Entry 8TW6 (electron microscopy, 3.10 A resolution); this record covers chains E and D of the 8 polymer chains in the assembly.

# Chain E
Protein: T-cell surface glycoprotein CD3 epsilon chain
From: Homo sapiens
UniProt: P07766 (CD3E_HUMAN); numbering as in UniProt (aligned over 1-207)
Chain sequence (207 residues; row label = number of the first residue in the row):
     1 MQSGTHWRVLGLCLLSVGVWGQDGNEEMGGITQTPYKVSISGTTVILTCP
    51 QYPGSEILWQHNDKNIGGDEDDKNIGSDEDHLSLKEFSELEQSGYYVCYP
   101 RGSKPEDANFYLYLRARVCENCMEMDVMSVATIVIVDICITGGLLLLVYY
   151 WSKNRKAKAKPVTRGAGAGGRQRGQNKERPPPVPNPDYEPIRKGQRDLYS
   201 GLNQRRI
Disordered / not traced: 1-35, 42-43, 69-70, 85-86, 144-207
Cystine bridges: Cys49-Cys98, Cys119-Cys122

# Chain D
Protein: T-cell surface glycoprotein CD3 delta chain
From: Homo sapiens
UniProt: P04234 (CD3D_HUMAN); residues 1-171 here = UniProt positions 1-171
Chain sequence (171 residues; each row starts with the number of its first residue):
     1 MEHSTFLSGLVLATLLSQVSPFKIPIEELEDRVFVNCNTSITWVEGTVGT
    51 LLSDITRLDLGKRILDPRGIYRCNGTDIYKDKESTVQVHYRMCQSCVELD
   101 PATVAGIIVTDVIATLLLALGVFCFAGHETGRLSGAADTQALLRNDQVYQ
   151 PLRDRDDAQYSHLGGNWARNK
Disordered / not traced: 1-24, 62-67, 76-80, 116-171
UniProt features mapped onto this chain:
  - modified residue (Phosphotyrosine): Tyr149, Tyr160
  - glycosylation (N-linked (GlcNAc...) asparagine): Asn38, Asn74
Cystine bridges: Cys37-Cys73, Cys93-Cys96
Reported in the primary citation:
  - conformationally variable residues (order/disorder transition): Asn38
  - post-translational modification sites: Asn74

# How chain E and chain D interact
Residue-residue contacts - 43 pairs, chain E then chain D:
  Tyr36(E) - Gln87(D)
  Tyr95(E) - Pro25(D)
  Asn109(E) - Glu83(D)
  Asn109(E) - Thr85(D)  hydrogen bond (backbone-backbone)
  Phe110(E) - Thr85(D)
  Phe110(E) - Gln87(D)
  Tyr111(E) - Ser84(D)  hydrogen bond
  Tyr111(E) - Thr85(D)
  Tyr111(E) - Val86(D)
  Tyr111(E) - Gln87(D)
  Leu112(E) - Gln87(D)
  Leu112(E) - His89(D)
  Tyr113(E) - Gln87(D)  hydrogen bond (backbone-backbone)
  Tyr113(E) - His89(D)
  Tyr113(E) - Tyr90(D)
  Leu114(E) - His89(D)
  Leu114(E) - Arg91(D)
  Arg115(E) - Tyr90(D)
  Arg115(E) - Arg91(D)  hydrogen bond (backbone-backbone)
  Ala116(E) - Arg91(D)
  Arg117(E) - Arg91(D)  hydrogen bond (backbone-backbone)
  Arg117(E) - Met92(D)
  Arg117(E) - Cys93(D)  hydrogen bond
  Arg117(E) - Glu98(D)  salt bridge
  Glu120(E) - Asp100(D)
  Asn121(E) - Leu99(D)
  Asn121(E) - Asp100(D)
  Asn121(E) - Pro101(D)
  Cys122(E) - Leu99(D)  hydrogen bond (side chain-backbone)
  Met123(E) - Leu99(D)  hydrophobic
  Met125(E) - Arg91(D)  hydrogen bond (backbone-side chain)
  Met125(E) - Cys96(D)  hydrophobic
  Met125(E) - Val97(D)
  Asp126(E) - Arg68(D)  salt bridge
  Asp126(E) - Arg91(D)  salt bridge
  Val127(E) - Cys93(D)
  Val127(E) - Ser95(D)
  Val127(E) - Cys96(D)  hydrogen bond (backbone-side chain)
  Met128(E) - Thr47(D)
  Asp137(E) - Asp111(D)
  Ile140(E) - Ile108(D)  hydrophobic
  Ile140(E) - Asp111(D)
  Thr141(E) - Thr115(D)
Interface residues without a listed pair, chain E (23 interface residues in all): Cys119
Interface residues without a listed pair, chain D (25 interface residues in all): Ile26, Val88

# Overview
23 residues of chain E face 25 of chain D across their interface, with 9 hydrogen bonds and 3 salt bridges.
Among the polar pairs are Arg117(E)-Glu98(D), Asp126(E)-Arg68(D) and Asp126(E)-Arg91(D). The paper reports a
modification site at Asn74(D); conformational variability at Asn38(D).
Chain E is T-cell surface glycoprotein CD3 epsilon chain and chain D is T-cell surface glycoprotein CD3 delta
chain, both from Homo sapiens; the structure, TCR in nanodisc ND-II, was determined by electron microscopy
(same publication as 8TW4).
